PDB entry 3A5S | X-ray diffraction, 1.80 A resolution | chains A and B

Chain A (and B):
Protein: Benzalacetone synthase
Organism: Rheum palmatum
Notes: chain B of this document is another copy of the same molecule, construct and numbering; everything in this record applies to it too
Reference sequence: Q94FV7 (Q94FV7_9CARY); residue numbers follow UniProt; this construct covers 1-384
Sequence (387 residues; each row starts with the number of its first residue; numbers below 1 keep their minus sign (Gly-2 is residue -2)):
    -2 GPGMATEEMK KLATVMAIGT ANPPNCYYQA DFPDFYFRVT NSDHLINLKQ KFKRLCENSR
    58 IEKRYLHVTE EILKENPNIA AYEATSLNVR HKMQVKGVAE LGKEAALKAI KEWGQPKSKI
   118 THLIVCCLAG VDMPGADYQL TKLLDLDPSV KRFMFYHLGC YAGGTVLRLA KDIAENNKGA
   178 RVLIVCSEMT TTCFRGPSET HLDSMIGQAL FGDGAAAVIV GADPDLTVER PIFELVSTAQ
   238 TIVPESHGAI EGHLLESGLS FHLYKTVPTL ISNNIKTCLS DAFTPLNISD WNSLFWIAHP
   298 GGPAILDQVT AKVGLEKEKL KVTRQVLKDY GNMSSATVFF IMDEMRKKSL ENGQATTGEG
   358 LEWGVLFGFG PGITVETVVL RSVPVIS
Disordered / not traced: -2 to 7, 384 (chain B: -2 to 7, 383-384)
Construct notes: expression tag (-2 to 0); engineered mutation Leu207 (Ile in Q94FV7), Phe208 (Leu in Q94FV7)
UniProt features mapped onto this chain:
  - active site: Cys157 (Nucleophile and monoketide coumarate intermediate)
  - modified residue: Cys157 (S-(4-hydroxycinnamyl)cysteine)
  - mutagenesis: Cys190 (C190G/T: Normal benzalacetone synthase activity), Gly249 (G249L: Reduced benzalacetone synthase activity), Ser331 (S331V: Enhanced benzalacetone synthase activity)
What the authors report for this chain:
  - conformationally variable residues (side-chain flip): Phe208, Phe258, Ser331
  - mutagenesis - S331V: increased catalytic activity (benzalacetone-producing activity) (citing earlier work)

Interface between chain A and chain B:
Pairs across the interface (93; chain A residue first):
  Thr82(A) - Glu253(B)
  Ser83(A) - Glu253(B)
  Leu84(A) - Leu84(B)  hydrophobic
  Leu84(A) - Leu252(B)
  Leu84(A) - Glu253(B)  hydrogen bond (backbone-side chain)
  Asn85(A) - Leu252(B)
  Asn85(A) - Glu253(B)  hydrogen bond (side chain-backbone)
  His88(A) - Leu251(B)
  Leu125(A) - Met130(B)  hydrophobic
  Val128(A) - His154(B)
  Asp129(A) - Gly249(B)
  Asp129(A) - His250(B)  salt bridge
  Met130(A) - Leu125(B)  hydrophobic
  Met130(A) - His154(B)
  Met130(A) - Leu155(B)
  Met130(A) - Gly156(B)
  Met130(A) - Ile247(B)
  Met130(A) - Glu248(B)
  Met130(A) - Gly249(B)  hydrogen bond (backbone-backbone)
  Met130(A) - Leu256(B)  hydrophobic
  Met130(A) - Pro368(B)
  Pro131(A) - Ile247(B)
  Pro131(A) - Pro368(B)
  Tyr135(A) - Ile239(B)  hydrophobic
  Tyr135(A) - His244(B)  hydrogen bond
  Tyr135(A) - Gly369(B)  hydrogen bond (side chain-backbone)
  Thr138(A) - Ile239(B)
  Pro145(A) - Thr238(B)
  Pro145(A) - Ile239(B)  hydrogen bond (backbone-backbone)
  Ser146(A) - Gln237(B)
  Ser146(A) - Thr238(B)  hydrogen bond
  Val147(A) - Gln237(B)
  Lys148(A) - Arg165(B)
  Lys148(A) - Thr235(B)
  Lys148(A) - Gln237(B)
  Arg149(A) - Arg165(B)  hydrogen bond (backbone-side chain)
  Arg149(A) - Gln237(B)  hydrogen bond (backbone-side chain)
  Arg149(A) - Ile239(B)
  Arg149(A) - Thr371(B)  hydrogen bond
  Phe150(A) - Phe152(B)  hydrophobic
  Phe150(A) - Thr162(B)
  Phe150(A) - Arg165(B)
  Phe150(A) - Leu166(B)  hydrophobic
  Met151(A) - Phe152(B)
  Met151(A) - Leu155(B)
  Phe152(A) - Phe150(B)  hydrophobic
  Phe152(A) - Met151(B)
  Phe152(A) - Phe152(B)  hydrophobic
  His154(A) - Val128(B)
  His154(A) - Met130(B)
  Leu155(A) - Met130(B)
  Leu155(A) - Met151(B)
  Gly156(A) - Met130(B)
  Thr162(A) - Phe150(B)
  Arg165(A) - Lys148(B)
  Arg165(A) - Arg149(B)  hydrogen bond (side chain-backbone)
  Arg165(A) - Phe150(B)
  Leu166(A) - Phe150(B)  hydrophobic
  Leu166(A) - Leu166(B)  hydrophobic
  Asp169(A) - Asn173(B)  hydrogen bond
  Asp169(A) - Asn174(B)  hydrogen bond
  Glu172(A) - Asn173(B)  hydrogen bond
  Asn173(A) - Asp169(B)  hydrogen bond
  Asn173(A) - Glu172(B)  hydrogen bond
  Asn174(A) - Asp169(B)  hydrogen bond
  Thr235(A) - Lys148(B)
  Gln237(A) - Ser146(B)
  Gln237(A) - Val147(B)
  Gln237(A) - Lys148(B)
  Gln237(A) - Arg149(B)  hydrogen bond (side chain-backbone)
  Thr238(A) - Pro145(B)
  Thr238(A) - Ser146(B)  hydrogen bond
  Ile239(A) - Tyr135(B)  hydrophobic
  Ile239(A) - Thr138(B)
  Ile239(A) - Pro145(B)  hydrogen bond (backbone-backbone)
  Ile239(A) - Arg149(B)
  His244(A) - Tyr135(B)  hydrogen bond
  Ile247(A) - Met130(B)
  Ile247(A) - Pro131(B)
  Glu248(A) - Met130(B)
  Gly249(A) - Asp129(B)
  Gly249(A) - Met130(B)  hydrogen bond (backbone-backbone)
  His250(A) - Asp129(B)  salt bridge
  Leu251(A) - Leu251(B)  hydrophobic
  Leu252(A) - Asn85(B)
  Glu253(A) - Thr82(B)
  Glu253(A) - Ser83(B)
  Glu253(A) - Leu84(B)  hydrogen bond (side chain-backbone)
  Glu253(A) - Asn85(B)  hydrogen bond (side chain-backbone)
  Pro368(A) - Met130(B)
  Pro368(A) - Pro131(B)
  Gly369(A) - Tyr135(B)  hydrogen bond (backbone-side chain)
  Thr371(A) - Arg149(B)  hydrogen bond
Other interface residues (no listed pair), chain A (51 interface residues in all): Lys139, Tyr153, Lys168, Ile170, Ala236, Leu256
Other interface residues (no listed pair), chain B (51 interface residues in all): His88, Lys139, Tyr153, Lys168, Ile170, Ala236

In short:
The chain A/chain B interface involves 51 residues from each chain, with 26 hydrogen bonds and 2 salt bridges.
Polar pairs include Asp129(A)-His250(B), Leu84(A)-Glu253(B) and Asn85(A)-Glu253(B). From the paper: S331V of
chain A increases catalytic activity (benzalacetone-producing activity); conformational variability at
Phe208(A), Phe258(A) and Ser331(A).
Chain A and chain B are both Benzalacetone synthase (Rheum palmatum); the structure, Benzalacetone synthase
(I207L/L208F), was determined by X-ray diffraction, deposited together with 3A5Q and 3A5R.
